1G5I - chains A and B; structure by X-ray diffraction, 2.30 A resolution.

Chain A (and B):
Protein: Mitochondrial DNA polymerase accessory subunit
From: Mus musculus
Notes: chain B of this document is another copy of the same molecule, construct and numbering; everything in this record applies to it too
Reference sequence: Q9QZM2 (DPOG2_MOUSE); residues 17-459 here = UniProt positions 17-459
Sequence (454 residues; row label = number of the first residue in the row):
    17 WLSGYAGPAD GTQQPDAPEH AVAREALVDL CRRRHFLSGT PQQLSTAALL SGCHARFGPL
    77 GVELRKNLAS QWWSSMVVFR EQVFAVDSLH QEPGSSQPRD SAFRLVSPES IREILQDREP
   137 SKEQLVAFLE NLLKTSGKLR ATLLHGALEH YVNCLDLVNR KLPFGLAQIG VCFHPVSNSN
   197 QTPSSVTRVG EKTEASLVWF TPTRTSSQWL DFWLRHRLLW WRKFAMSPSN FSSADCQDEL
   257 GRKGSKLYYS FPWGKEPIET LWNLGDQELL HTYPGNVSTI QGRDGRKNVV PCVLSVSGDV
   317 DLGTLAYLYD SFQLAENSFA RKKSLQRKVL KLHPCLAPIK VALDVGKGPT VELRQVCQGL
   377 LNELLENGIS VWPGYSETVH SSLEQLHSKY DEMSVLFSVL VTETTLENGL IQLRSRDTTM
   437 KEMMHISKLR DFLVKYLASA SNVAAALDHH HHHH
Not modelled in the structure: 17-40, 134-136, 194-202, 331-342, 470 (chain B: 17-39, 111-114, 194-203, 333-342, 461-470)
Sequence notes: expression tag (460-470)
Ion coordination: Na+: Val93, Arg96, Val99

Chain A / chain B interface:
Pairs across the interface (117):
  Arg48(A) - Asn169(B)  hydrogen bond
  His51(A) - Asn169(B)  hydrogen bond (side chain-backbone)
  His51(A) - Asp172(B)  salt bridge
  His51(A) - Leu173(B)
  Ser54(A) - His166(B)
  Ser54(A) - Asn169(B)  hydrogen bond
  Cys69(A) - Leu105(B)
  His70(A) - Leu105(B)
  Ala71(A) - Asp103(B)
  Ala71(A) - Ser104(B)
  Ala71(A) - Leu105(B)
  Ala71(A) - His166(B)
  Pro75(A) - Ala101(B)
  Pro75(A) - Leu173(B)  hydrophobic
  Leu76(A) - Leu173(B)  hydrophobic
  Val78(A) - Ala101(B)  hydrophobic
  Val78(A) - Asp103(B)
  Arg81(A) - Asp103(B)  salt bridge
  Lys82(A) - Trp89(B)
  Trp89(A) - Lys82(B)
  Val94(A) - Leu381(B)
  Phe95(A) - Leu381(B)
  Glu97(A) - Gln374(B)  hydrogen bond
  Glu97(A) - Leu377(B)
  Glu97(A) - Leu381(B)
  Ala101(A) - Pro75(B)
  Ala101(A) - Val78(B)  hydrophobic
  Asp103(A) - Ala71(B)
  Asp103(A) - Val78(B)
  Asp103(A) - Arg81(B)  salt bridge
  Leu105(A) - Cys69(B)
  Leu105(A) - His70(B)
  Leu105(A) - Ala71(B)
  Leu105(A) - Glu207(B)
  His106(A) - His106(B)
  His106(A) - Val187(B)
  His106(A) - Phe189(B)
  His106(A) - Glu207(B)  salt bridge
  Gln107(A) - Phe189(B)
  Gln107(A) - Val205(B)  hydrogen bond (side chain-backbone)
  Gln107(A) - Glu207(B)  hydrogen bond
  Ser112(A) - Arg128(B)  hydrogen bond
  Arg115(A) - Arg128(B)
  Asp116(A) - Pro124(B)
  Asp116(A) - Arg128(B)  hydrogen bond (backbone-side chain)
  Ser117(A) - Pro124(B)
  Ser117(A) - Glu125(B)
  Ala118(A) - Pro124(B)
  Phe119(A) - Val122(B)
  Phe119(A) - Ser123(B)
  Arg120(A) - Arg120(B)
  Arg120(A) - Leu121(B)
  Arg120(A) - Val122(B)  hydrogen bond (backbone-backbone)
  Arg120(A) - Pro124(B)
  Leu121(A) - Phe119(B)
  Leu121(A) - Arg120(B)
  Leu121(A) - Leu121(B)  hydrophobic
  Leu121(A) - Leu155(B)  hydrophobic
  Val122(A) - Phe119(B)
  Val122(A) - Arg120(B)  hydrogen bond (backbone-backbone)
  Val122(A) - Val122(B)  hydrophobic
  Ser123(A) - Phe119(B)
  Pro124(A) - Asp116(B)
  Pro124(A) - Ser117(B)
  Pro124(A) - Ala118(B)
  Pro124(A) - Leu149(B)
  Glu125(A) - Ser117(B)  hydrogen bond
  Ile127(A) - Leu145(B)
  Ile127(A) - Leu149(B)  hydrophobic
  Arg128(A) - Asp116(B)
  Arg128(A) - Leu149(B)
  Ile130(A) - Leu145(B)  hydrophobic
  Leu131(A) - Leu145(B)
  Lys138(A) - Pro136(B)
  Lys138(A) - Leu141(B)
  Leu141(A) - Leu141(B)  hydrophobic
  Leu141(A) - Val142(B)  hydrophobic
  Val142(A) - Leu141(B)  hydrophobic
  Phe144(A) - Leu145(B)  hydrophobic
  Leu145(A) - Ile127(B)
  Leu145(A) - Ile130(B)  hydrophobic
  Leu145(A) - Leu131(B)  hydrophobic
  Leu145(A) - Phe144(B)  hydrophobic
  Leu145(A) - Leu145(B)  hydrophobic
  Leu149(A) - Pro124(B)  hydrophobic
  Leu149(A) - Ile127(B)  hydrophobic
  Leu149(A) - Arg128(B)
  Leu149(A) - Leu131(B)  hydrophobic
  Leu155(A) - Leu121(B)  hydrophobic
  His166(A) - Ser54(B)
  Asn169(A) - Arg48(B)  hydrogen bond
  Asn169(A) - His51(B)
  Asn169(A) - Ser54(B)  hydrogen bond
  Asp172(A) - His51(B)  salt bridge
  Leu173(A) - His51(B)
  Leu173(A) - Pro75(B)  hydrophobic
  Leu173(A) - Trp388(B)
  Asn175(A) - Glu393(B)  hydrogen bond
  Lys177(A) - Ser392(B)
  Lys177(A) - Glu393(B)  salt bridge
  Val187(A) - His106(B)
  Phe189(A) - His106(B)
  Val205(A) - Gln107(B)  hydrogen bond (backbone-side chain)
  Glu207(A) - Leu105(B)
  Glu207(A) - His106(B)  salt bridge
  Glu207(A) - Gln107(B)  hydrogen bond
  Arg299(A) - Glu393(B)  salt bridge
  Arg299(A) - Thr394(B)
  Gln374(A) - Glu97(B)  hydrogen bond
  Leu377(A) - Glu97(B)
  Leu381(A) - Val94(B)
  Leu381(A) - Phe95(B)
  Trp388(A) - Leu173(B)
  Glu393(A) - Asn175(B)
  Glu393(A) - Lys177(B)  salt bridge
  Glu393(A) - Arg299(B)  salt bridge
  His465(A) - Glu382(B)  salt bridge
Also at the interface, not in a pair above, chain A (76 interface residues in all): Arg49, Gly55, Gly68, Phe73, Glu79, Arg96, Phe100, Val102, Ser104, Ser137, Glu146, Leu148, Glu382, Pro389, Ser392, Met409
Also at the interface, not in a pair above, chain B (75 interface residues in all): Gly68, Phe73, Leu76, Glu79, Phe100, Val102, Ser137, Lys138, Glu146, Leu148, Cys170, Val174, Gly384, Pro389, Val395

Summary:
The interface between chain A and chain B involves 76 residues on one side and 75 on the other, with 17
hydrogen bonds and 11 salt bridges. Among the polar pairs are His51(A)-Asp172(B), Arg81(A)-Asp103(B) and
His106(A)-Glu207(B). Val93(A), Arg96(A) and Val99(A) coordinate Na+.
Chain A and chain B are both Mitochondrial DNA polymerase accessory subunit (Mus musculus); the structure,
Crystal structure of the accessory subunit of murine mitochondrial polymerase gamma, was determined by X-ray
diffraction (same publication as 1G5H).
